Entry 3LL0 (X-ray diffraction, 1.70 A resolution); this record covers chain A.

Chain A:
Name: Griffithsin
Notes: engineered mutation(s): Gly-Ser-Gly-Ser inserted after S16
UniProtKB: P84801 (GRFIN_GRISQ); residues 1-121 here = UniProt positions 1-121
Sequence (125 residues; each row starts with the number of its first residue; a row labelled like 16A-16D holds insertion residues (16A, then the next letters in order)):
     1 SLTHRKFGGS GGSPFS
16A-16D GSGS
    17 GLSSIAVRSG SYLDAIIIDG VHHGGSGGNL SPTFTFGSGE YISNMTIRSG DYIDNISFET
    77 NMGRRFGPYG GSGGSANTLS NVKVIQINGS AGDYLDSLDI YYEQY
Sequence notes: insertion (16A-16D)
What the authors report for this chain:
  - mutagenesis - L2S (Tm of 63.48 degC): decreased stability

Summary:
The paper reports that L2S reduces stability.
Chain A is Griffithsin; the structure, Monomeric Griffithsin with two Gly-Ser Insertions, was determined by
X-ray diffraction together with 3LKY, 3LL1 and 3LL2 from the same study.
